PDB entry 8ZWE | electron microscopy, 3.00 A resolution | chains A and B

== Chain A ==
Protein: Spike glycoprotein
Organism: Bat coronavirus HKU5
UniProtKB: S4X422 (S4X422_BCHK5); aligned to UniProt positions 375-608 over residues 375-608 (the alignment contains insertions or deletions, so no single offset holds)
Sequence (234 residues; row label = number of the first residue in the row):
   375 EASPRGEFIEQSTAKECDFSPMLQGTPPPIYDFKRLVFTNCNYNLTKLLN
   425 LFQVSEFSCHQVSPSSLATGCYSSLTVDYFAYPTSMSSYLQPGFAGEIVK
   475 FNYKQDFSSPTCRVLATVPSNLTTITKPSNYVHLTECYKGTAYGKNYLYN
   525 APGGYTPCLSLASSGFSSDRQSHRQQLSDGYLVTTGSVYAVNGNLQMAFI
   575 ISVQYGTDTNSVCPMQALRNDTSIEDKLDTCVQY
Not modelled in the structure: 375-388, 590-608
Construct notes: conflict Thr387 (Val in S4X422), Ala388 (Thr in S4X422), Gln398 (Thr in S4X422), 19 further conflict positions vs the reference (S4X422) not listed
Disulfides: Cys391-Cys415, Cys433-Cys486, Cys445-Cys587, Cys511-Cys532

== Chain B ==
Protein: Angiotensin-converting enzyme
Organism: Neogale vison
Notes: EC 3.4.-.-
UniProtKB: A0A7T0Q2W2 (A0A7T0Q2W2_NEOVI); numbering as in UniProt (aligned over 19-615)
Sequence (597 residues; each row starts with the number of its first residue):
    19 STTEDLAKTFLEKFNYEAEELSYQNSLASWNYNTNITDENIQKMNIAGAK
    69 WSAFYEEESQHAKTYPLEEIQDPIIKRQLRALQQSGSSVLSADKRERLNT
   119 ILNAMSTIYSTGKACNPNNPQECLLLEPGLDDIMENSKDYNERLWAWEGW
   169 RSEVGKQLRPLYEEYVALKNEMARANNYEDYGDYWRGDYEEEWADGYNYS
   219 RNQLIEDVEHTFTQIKPLYEHLHAYVRAKLMDAYPSRISPTGCLPAHLLG
   269 DMWGRFWTNLYPLMVPFGQKPNIDVTDAMVNQSWDARRIFKEAEKFFVSV
   319 GLPNMTEGFWQNSMLTEPGDNRKVVCHPTAWDLGKHDFRIKMCTKVTMDD
   369 FLTAHHEMGHIQYDMAYAAQPFLLRNGANEGFHEAVGEIMSLSAATPNHL
   419 KNIGLLPPDFSEDSETDINFLLKQALTIVGTLPFTYMLEKWRWMVFKGEI
   469 PKEQWMQKWWEMKRDIVGVVEPLPHDETYCDPAALFHVANDYSFIRYYTR
   519 TIYQFQFQEALCQIAKHEGPLYKCDISNSREAGQKLHEMLSLGRSKPWTF
   569 ALERVVGAKTMDVRPLLNYFEPLFTWLKEQNRNSFVGWNTDWSPYAD
Not modelled in the structure: 19, 613-615
Disulfides: Cys133-Cys141, Cys530-Cys542
Covalent attachments: N-acetylglucosamine (NAG) linked to Asn53, Asn322

== Chain A / chain B interface ==
Contacting residue pairs (40; chain A residue first):
  Met460(A) with Gln329(B)
  Tyr463(A) with Glu325(B); Trp328(B)
  Phe468(A) with Asn322(B); Glu325(B)
  Gly470(A) with Glu325(B)
  Glu471(A) with Glu325(B), hydrogen bond (backbone-side chain)
  Ile472(A) with Glu325(B)
  Glu510(A) with Lys353(B); His354(B)
  Thr515(A) with Glu30(B)
  Ala516(A) with Lys26(B); Glu30(B); Gln96(B); Pro389(B)
  Tyr517(A) with Lys26(B), hydrogen bond; Asp90(B), hydrogen bond; Pro389(B)
  Gly518(A) with Gln388(B); Pro389(B)
  Lys519(A) with Glu37(B), salt bridge; Ala386(B); Ala387(B), hydrogen bond (backbone-backbone); Arg393(B)
  Tyr521(A) with His354(B); Ala386(B); Ala387(B), hydrophobic
  Arg544(A) with Tyr41(B); Gly326(B); Asn330(B); Lys353(B), hydrogen bond (backbone-side chain); His354(B); Asp355(B), salt bridge
  Ser546(A) with Glu38(B), hydrogen bond; Lys353(B)
  Arg548(A) with Tyr34(B)
  Gly554(A) with Glu30(B)
  Tyr555(A) with Glu30(B); Asn33(B)
  Val557(A) with Tyr34(B), hydrophobic
Interface residues without a listed pair, chain A (25 interface residues in all): Tyr512, Asp543, His547, Gln550, Asp553, Thr559
Interface residues without a listed pair, chain B (27 interface residues in all): Leu29, Ile93, Met323, Thr324

== In short ==
25 residues of chain A and 27 residues of chain B are in contact; the contacts include 6 hydrogen bonds and 2
salt bridges. Polar pairs include Lys519(A)-Glu37(B), Arg544(A)-Asp355(B) and Glu471(A)-Glu325(B). Covalently
linked N-acetylglucosamine: at Asn53(B) and Asn322(B).
Chain A is Spike glycoprotein (Bat coronavirus HKU5) and chain B is Angiotensin-converting enzyme (Neogale
vison); the structure, Cryo-EM structure of MRCoV RBD in complex with mink ACE2, was determined by electron
microscopy.
